PDB entry 6R0C | electron microscopy, 4.20 A resolution (low resolution: residue-level contacts below are approximate; hydrogen-bond / salt-bridge calls are withheld) | chains E and I of the 10 polymer chains in the assembly

== Chain E ==
Molecule: Histone H3.3
From: Homo sapiens
UniProtKB: P84243 (H33_HUMAN); residues 0-135 here correspond to UniProt positions 1-136 (UniProt number = residue number + 1)
Sequence (136 residues; numbered 0 to 135; the number before each row is that of its first residue; numbering starts at 0):
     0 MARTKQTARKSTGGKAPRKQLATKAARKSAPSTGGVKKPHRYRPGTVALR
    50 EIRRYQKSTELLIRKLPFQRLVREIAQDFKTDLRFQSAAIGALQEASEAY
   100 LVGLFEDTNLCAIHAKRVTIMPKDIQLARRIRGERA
Disordered / not traced: 0-38
UniProt features mapped onto this chain:
  - site: Ser31 (Interaction with ZMYND11)
  - modified residue: Arg2 (Asymmetric dimethylarginine), Thr3 (Phosphothreonine), Lys4 (Allysine), Gln5 (5-glutamyl dopamine), Thr6 (Phosphothreonine), Arg8 (Citrulline), Lys9 (N6,N6,N6-trimethyllysine), Ser10 (ADP-ribosylserine), Thr11 (Phosphothreonine), Lys14 (N6-(2-hydroxyisobutyryl)lysine), Arg17 (Asymmetric dimethylarginine), Lys18 (N6-(2-hydroxyisobutyryl)lysine), Lys23 (N6-(2-hydroxyisobutyryl)lysine), Arg26 (Citrulline), Lys27 (N6,N6,N6-trimethyllysine), Ser28 (ADP-ribosylserine), Ser31 (Phosphoserine), Lys36 (N6,N6,N6-trimethyllysine), Lys37 (N6-methyllysine), Tyr41 (Phosphotyrosine) and 9 more in UniProt
  - lipidation: Lys18 (N6-decanoyllysine)

== Chain I ==
Molecule: 145-nt DNA strand
Sequence (145 nucleotides; numbered -74 to 70; the number before each row is that of its first residue; numbers below 1 keep their minus sign (DT-74 is residue -74)):
   -74 TGTCCAGGTTCTCCCTGTGGTGAAAACCAACTAACTACCTTCCCAGGAAA
   -24 CAGGTTTCACCAGCCAGGCCTTGAATGCAATTGTCTTACTAGGAATATTT
    26 GGACTTCCCCACCTACCATTCAGGTAACTTGATACAAACACAGCC
Disordered / not traced: -74 to -72

== Interface between chain E and chain I ==
Contacting residue pairs (23):
  His39(E) - DG-67(I)
  Arg40(E) - DT9(I)
  Arg40(E) - DC10(I)
  Tyr41(E) - DG-67(I)
  Tyr41(E) - DT-66(I)
  Tyr41(E) - DC10(I)
  Arg42(E) - DT9(I)
  Pro43(E) - DG8(I)
  Pro43(E) - DT9(I)
  Gly44(E) - DG8(I)
  Gly44(E) - DT9(I)
  Thr45(E) - DT9(I)
  Val46(E) - DT9(I)
  Arg49(E) - DT-66(I)
  Arg49(E) - DT-65(I)
  Lys56(E) - DC-64(I)
  Arg63(E) - DG17(I)
  Arg63(E) - DG18(I)
  Lys64(E) - DG18(I)
  Leu65(E) - DG18(I)
  Arg69(E) - DG17(I)
  Arg83(E) - DG26(I)
  Arg83(E) - DG27(I)
Also at the interface, not in a pair above, chain E (17 interface residues in all): Ala47, Pro66

== Summary ==
Chain E and chain I form an interface of 17 and 11 residues respectively.
Chain E is Histone H3.3 (Homo sapiens) and chain I is a 145-nt DNA strand; the structure, Human-D02 Nucleosome
Core Particle with biotin-streptavidin label, was determined by electron microscopy together with 6RNY from
the same study.
